8IYL - chains J and L of the 42 polymer chains in the assembly; structure by electron microscopy, 3.00 A resolution.

Chain J:
Protein: Tip attachment protein J
Organism: Escherichia phage lambda
Reference sequence: P03749 (TIPJ_LAMBD); numbering as in UniProt (aligned over 1-1132)
Amino-acid sequence (1132 residues; each row starts with the number of its first residue):
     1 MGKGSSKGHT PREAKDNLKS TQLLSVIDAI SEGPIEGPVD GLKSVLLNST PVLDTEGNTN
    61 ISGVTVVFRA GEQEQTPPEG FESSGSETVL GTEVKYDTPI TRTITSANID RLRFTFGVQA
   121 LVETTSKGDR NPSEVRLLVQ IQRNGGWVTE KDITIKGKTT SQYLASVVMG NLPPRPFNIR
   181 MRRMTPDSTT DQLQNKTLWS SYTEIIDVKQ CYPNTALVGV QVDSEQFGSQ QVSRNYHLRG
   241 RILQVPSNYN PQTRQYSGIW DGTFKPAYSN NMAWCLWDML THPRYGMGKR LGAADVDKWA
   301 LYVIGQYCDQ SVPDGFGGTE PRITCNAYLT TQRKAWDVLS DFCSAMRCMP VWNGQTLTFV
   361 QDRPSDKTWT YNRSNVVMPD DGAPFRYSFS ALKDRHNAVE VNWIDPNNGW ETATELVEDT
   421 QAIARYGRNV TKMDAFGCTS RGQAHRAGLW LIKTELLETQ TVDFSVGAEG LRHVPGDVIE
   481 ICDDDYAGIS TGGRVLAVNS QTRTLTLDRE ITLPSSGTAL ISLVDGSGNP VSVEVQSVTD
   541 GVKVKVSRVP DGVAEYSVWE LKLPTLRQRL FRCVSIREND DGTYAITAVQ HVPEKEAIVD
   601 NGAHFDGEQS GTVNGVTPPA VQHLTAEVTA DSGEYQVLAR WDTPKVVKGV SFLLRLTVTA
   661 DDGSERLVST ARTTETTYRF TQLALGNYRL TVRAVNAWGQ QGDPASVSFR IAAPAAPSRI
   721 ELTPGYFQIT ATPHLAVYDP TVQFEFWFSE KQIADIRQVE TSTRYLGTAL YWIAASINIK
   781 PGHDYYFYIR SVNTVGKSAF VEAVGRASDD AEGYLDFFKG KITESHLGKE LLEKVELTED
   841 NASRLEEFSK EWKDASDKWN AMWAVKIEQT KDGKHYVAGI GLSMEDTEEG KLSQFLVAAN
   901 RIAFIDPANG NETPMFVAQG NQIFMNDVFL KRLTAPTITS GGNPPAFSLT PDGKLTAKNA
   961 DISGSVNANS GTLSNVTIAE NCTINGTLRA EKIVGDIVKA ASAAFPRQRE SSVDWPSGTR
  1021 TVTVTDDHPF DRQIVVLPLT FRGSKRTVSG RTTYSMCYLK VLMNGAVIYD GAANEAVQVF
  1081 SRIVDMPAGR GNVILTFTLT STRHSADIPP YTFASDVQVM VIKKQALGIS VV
Unresolved in the structure: 862-1132

Chain L:
Protein: Tail tip protein L
Organism: Escherichia phage lambda
Reference sequence: P03738 (TIPL_LAMBD); residues 1-232 here = UniProt positions 1-232
Amino-acid sequence (232 residues; numbered 1 to 232; the number before each row is that of its first residue):
     1 MQDIRQETLN ECTRAEQSAS VVLWEIDLTE VGGERYFFCN EQNEKGEPVT WQGRQYQPYP
    61 IQGSGFELNG KGTSTRPTLT VSNLYGMVTG MAEDMQSLVG GTVVRRKVYA RFLDAVNFVN
   121 GNSYADPEQE VISRWRIEQC SELSAVSASF VLSTPTETDG AVFPGRIMLA NTCTWTYRGD
   181 ECGYSGPAVA DEYDQPTSDI TKDKCSKCLS GCKFRNNVGN FGGFLSINKL SQ
UniProt features mapped onto this chain:
  - binding site ([4Fe-4S] cluster): Cys-173, Cys-182, Cys-205, Cys-212
  - mutagenesis: Cys-173 (C173S: Complete loss of tail assembly), Cys-182 (C182S: Complete loss of tail assembly), Cys-205 (C205S: Complete loss of tail assembly), Cys-212 (C212S: 96% loss of tail assembly)
Metal / ion sites: 4Fe-4S cluster Fe: Cys-173, Cys-182, Cys-205, Cys-212
Ligand contacts: 4Fe-4S cluster (SF4): Cys-173, Trp-175, Tyr-177, Cys-182, Cys-205, Lys-207, Cys-208, Cys-212, Arg-215, Asn-217, Asn-220, Phe-221, Gly-222

Interface between chain J and chain L:
Contacting residue pairs - 83 pairs, chain J then chain L:
  Ala-29(J) / Met-168(L)  hydrophobic
  Glu-32(J) / Arg-166(L)  salt bridge
  Gln-73(J) / Asp-180(L)
  Gln-73(J) / Glu-181(L)  hydrogen bond (side chain-backbone)
  Lys-209(J) / Gly-219(L)
  Gln-210(J) / Val-218(L)
  Gln-210(J) / Phe-221(L)  hydrogen bond (side chain-backbone)
  Gln-210(J) / Gly-223(L)  hydrogen bond (side chain-backbone)
  Gln-210(J) / Leu-225(L)
  Cys-211(J) / Gly-219(L)  hydrogen bond (side chain-backbone)
  Tyr-212(J) / Phe-224(L)  hydrophobic
  Pro-213(J) / Trp-175(L)
  Asn-214(J) / Arg-166(L)
  Asn-214(J) / Trp-175(L)
  Asn-214(J) / Glu-181(L)
  Thr-215(J) / Arg-166(L)
  Met-279(J) / Phe-163(L)  hydrophobic
  Arg-284(J) / Glu-181(L)
  Tyr-285(J) / Phe-163(L)  hydrophobic
  Tyr-285(J) / Gly-165(L)  hydrogen bond (backbone-backbone)
  Gly-286(J) / Phe-163(L)
  Met-287(J) / Thr-158(L)
  Arg-290(J) / Thr-156(L)
  Arg-290(J) / Glu-157(L)  hydrogen bond (side chain-backbone)
  Arg-290(J) / Asp-159(L)
  Arg-290(J) / Gly-160(L)
  Arg-290(J) / Ala-161(L)
  Leu-291(J) / Thr-156(L)
  Asp-295(J) / Arg-134(L)  salt bridge
  Leu-329(J) / Phe-163(L)  hydrophobic
  Gln-332(J) / Val-162(L)
  Gln-332(J) / Phe-163(L)
  Gln-332(J) / Pro-164(L)  hydrogen bond (side chain-backbone)
  Gln-332(J) / Gly-165(L)
  Arg-333(J) / Val-162(L)
  Arg-333(J) / Phe-163(L)  hydrogen bond (backbone-backbone)
  Lys-334(J) / Ala-161(L)
  Ala-335(J) / Ala-161(L)  hydrogen bond (backbone-backbone)
  Ala-335(J) / Val-162(L)
  Trp-336(J) / Thr-158(L)
  Val-338(J) / Phe-163(L)
  Met-349(J) / Gly-70(L)
  Met-349(J) / Lys-71(L)
  Pro-350(J) / Gly-70(L)
  Val-351(J) / Asn-69(L)
  Val-351(J) / Gly-70(L)
  Trp-352(J) / Leu-68(L)
  Trp-352(J) / Arg-134(L)  hydrogen bond (side chain-backbone)
  Trp-352(J) / Trp-135(L)
  Trp-352(J) / Thr-154(L)
  Trp-352(J) / Pro-155(L)
  Asn-353(J) / Leu-68(L)
  Gly-354(J) / Ser-133(L)
  Gly-354(J) / Arg-134(L)  hydrogen bond (backbone-backbone)
  Gln-355(J) / Ile-132(L)
  Gln-355(J) / Arg-134(L)  hydrogen bond (backbone-side chain)
  Leu-357(J) / Thr-156(L)
  Ala-468(J) / Cys-12(L)
  Ala-468(J) / Gln-17(L)
  Leu-471(J) / Gln-2(L)  hydrogen bond (backbone-side chain)
  Leu-471(J) / Ile-4(L)  hydrophobic
  Leu-471(J) / Cys-12(L)  hydrophobic
  Leu-471(J) / Lys-107(L)
  Arg-472(J) / Met-1(L)
  Arg-472(J) / Gln-2(L)  hydrogen bond (backbone-backbone)
  Arg-472(J) / Ile-4(L)
  Arg-472(J) / Leu-9(L)
  Val-474(J) / Met-1(L)
  Val-474(J) / Gln-2(L)
  Pro-475(J) / Leu-68(L)
  Asp-477(J) / Met-1(L)  hydrogen bond (side chain-backbone)
  Ser-527(J) / Gln-6(L)  hydrogen bond (backbone-side chain)
  Ser-527(J) / Asn-10(L)
  Val-574(J) / Asn-69(L)
  Val-574(J) / Gly-70(L)
  Ser-575(J) / Leu-68(L)
  Ser-575(J) / Asn-69(L)
  Ile-576(J) / Glu-67(L)
  Ile-576(J) / Leu-68(L)  hydrogen bond (backbone-backbone)
  Arg-577(J) / Glu-67(L)
  Glu-578(J) / Phe-66(L)  hydrogen bond (backbone-backbone)
  Glu-578(J) / Arg-105(L)  salt bridge
  Tyr-584(J) / Lys-107(L)  hydrogen bond
Interface residues without a listed pair, chain J (52 interface residues in all): Thr-331, Leu-339, Glu-469, His-473, Gly-526, Gly-528
Interface residues without a listed pair, chain L (47 interface residues in all): Thr-13, Gly-72, Tyr-109, Asn-220

Overview:
52 residues of chain J face 47 of chain L across their interface; the contacts include 19 hydrogen bonds and 3
salt bridges. Polar pairs include Glu-32(J)/Arg-166(L), Asp-295(J)/Arg-134(L) and Glu-578(J)/Arg-105(L). Bound
to chain L: 4Fe-4S cluster.
Here chain J is Tip attachment protein J and chain L is Tail tip protein L, both from Escherichia phage
lambda. Entry 8IYL (Tail tip conformation 2 of phage lambda tail) was determined by electron microscopy (same
publication as 8IYD, 8IYK, 8JVM and 8KGE).
